Entry 3PWP (X-ray diffraction, 2.69 A resolution); this record covers chains A and E of the 5 polymer chains in the assembly.

[Chain A]
Protein: HLA class I histocompatibility antigen, A-2 alpha chain
Source organism: Homo sapiens
UniProtKB: P01892 (1A02_HUMAN); residues 1-275 here correspond to UniProt positions 25-299 (UniProt number = residue number + 24)
Sequence (275 residues; numbered 1 to 275; the number before each row is that of its first residue):
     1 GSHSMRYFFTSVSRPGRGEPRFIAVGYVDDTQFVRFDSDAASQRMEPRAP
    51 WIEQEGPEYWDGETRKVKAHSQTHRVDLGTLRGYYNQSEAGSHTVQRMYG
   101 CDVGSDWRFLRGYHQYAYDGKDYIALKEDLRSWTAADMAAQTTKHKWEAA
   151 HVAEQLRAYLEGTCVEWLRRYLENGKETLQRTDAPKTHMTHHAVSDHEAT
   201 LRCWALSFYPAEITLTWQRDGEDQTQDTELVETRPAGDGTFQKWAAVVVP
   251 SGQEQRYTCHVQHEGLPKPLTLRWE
Disulfide bonds: Cys101-Cys164, Cys203-Cys259
What the authors report for this chain:
  - conformationally variable residues (helix shift): Ala150

[Chain E]
Protein: A6 TCR beta chain
Source organism: Homo sapiens
Sequence (245 residues; row label = number of the first residue in the row; note: 2 numbers in that range are skipped by the numbering (no residue carries them; nothing is unmodelled there)):
     1 NAGVTQTPKFQVLKTGQSMTLQCAQDMNHEYMSWYRQDPGMGLRLIHYSV
    51 GAGITDQGEVPNG
    65 YNVSRSTTEDFPLRLLSAAPSQTSVYFCASRPGLAGGRP
   105 EQYFGPGTRLTV
  116A T
   117 EDLKNVFPPEVAVFEPSEAEISHTQKATLVCLATGFYPDHVELSWWVNGK
   167 EVHSGVSTDPQPLKEQPALNDSRYALSSRLRVSATFWQDPRNHFRCQVQF
   217 YGLSENDEWTQDRAKPVTQIVSAEAWGRAD
Disulfide bonds: Cys23-Cys92, Cys147-Cys212
What the authors report for this chain:
  - conformationally variable residues (loop rearrangement): Arg95, Gly101, Pro103

[Chain A / chain E interface]
Residue-residue contacts (8):
  Ala69(A) - Leu98(E)  hydrophobic
  Gln72(A) - Leu98(E)
  Thr73(A) - Leu98(E)
  Lys146(A) - Ala99(E)
  Ala150(A) - Gly101(E)
  Glu154(A) - Arg102(E)  salt bridge
  Gln155(A) - Arg102(E)
  Gln155(A) - Pro103(E)
Interface residues without a listed pair, chain A (8 interface residues in all): His151
Interface residues without a listed pair, chain E (6 interface residues in all): Gly100
The authors on this interface:
  - residue pairs: Glu154(A)-Arg102(E) (salt bridge)
  - interface residues, chain A: Ala69(A)

[Overview]
8 residues of chain A and 6 residues of chain E are in contact, with 1 salt bridge. The salt-bridged pair is
Glu154(A)-Arg102(E). The paper describes a salt bridge between Glu154(A) and Arg102(E). From the paper: the
interface residue Ala69(A); conformational variability at Ala150(A) and Arg95(E) among others.
Chain A is HLA class I histocompatibility antigen, A-2 alpha chain and chain E is A6 TCR beta chain, both from
Homo sapiens; the structure, The complex between TCR A6 and human Class I MHC HLA-A2 with the bound HuD
peptide, was determined by X-ray diffraction, deposited together with 3PWJ, 3PWL and 3PWN.
